7XQ8 - chains v and A of the 6 polymer chains in the assembly; structure by electron microscopy, 3.30 A resolution.

# Chain v
Protein: Chimera of Heavy chain of VRC01 antibody Fab and Isoform 2 of Immunoglobulin heavy constant mu
From: Homo sapiens
UniProtKB: P01871-2 (IGHM-2_HUMAN); residues 124-597 here correspond to UniProt positions 1-474 (UniProt number = residue number - 123)
Chain sequence (614 residues; row label = number of the first residue in the row; a row labelled like 92A-92C holds insertion residues (92A, then the next letters in order); numbers below 1 keep their minus sign (Met-8 is residue -8)):
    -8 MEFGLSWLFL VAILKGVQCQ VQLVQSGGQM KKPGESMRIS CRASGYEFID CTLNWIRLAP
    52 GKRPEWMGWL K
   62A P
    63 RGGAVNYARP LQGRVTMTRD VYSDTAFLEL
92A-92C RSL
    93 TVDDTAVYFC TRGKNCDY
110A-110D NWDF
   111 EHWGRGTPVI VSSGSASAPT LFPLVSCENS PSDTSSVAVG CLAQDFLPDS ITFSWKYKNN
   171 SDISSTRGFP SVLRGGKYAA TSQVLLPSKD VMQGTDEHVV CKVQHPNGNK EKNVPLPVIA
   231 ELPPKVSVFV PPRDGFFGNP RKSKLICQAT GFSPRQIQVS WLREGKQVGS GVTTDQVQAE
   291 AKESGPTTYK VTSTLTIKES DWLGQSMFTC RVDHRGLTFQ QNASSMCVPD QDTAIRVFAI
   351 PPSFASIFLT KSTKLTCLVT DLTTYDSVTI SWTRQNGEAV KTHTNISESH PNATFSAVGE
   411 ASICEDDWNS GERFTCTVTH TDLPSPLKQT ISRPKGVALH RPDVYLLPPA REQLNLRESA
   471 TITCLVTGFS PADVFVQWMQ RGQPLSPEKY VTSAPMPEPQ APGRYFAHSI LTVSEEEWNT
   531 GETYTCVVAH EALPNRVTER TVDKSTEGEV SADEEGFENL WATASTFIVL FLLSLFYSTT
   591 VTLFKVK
Disordered / not traced: -8 to 10
Cystine bridges: Cys257-Cys320, Cys367-Cys426, Cys474-Cys536
Glycans and other covalent adducts: N-acetylglucosamine (NAG) linked to Asn395, Asn402
Small-molecule neighbours: N-acetylglucosamine (NAG; 2-acetamido-2-deoxy-beta-D-glucopyranose): Glu274, Gly275, Met317, Thr319, Gln330, Asn332

# Chain A
Protein: B-cell antigen receptor complex-associated protein alpha chain
From: Homo sapiens
UniProtKB: P11912 (CD79A_HUMAN); residues 1-226 here = UniProt positions 1-226
Chain sequence (257 residues; row label = number of the first residue in the row):
     1 MPGGPGVLQA LPATIFLLFL LSAVYLGPGC QALWMHKVPA SLMVSLGEDA HFQCPHNSSN
    61 NANVTWWRVL HGNYTWPPEF LGPGEDPNGT LIIQNVNKSH GGIYVCRVQE GNESYQQSCG
   121 TYLRVRQPPP RPFLDMGEGT KNRIITAEGI ILLFCAVVPG TLLLFRKRWQ NEKLGLDAGD
   181 EYEDENLYEG LNLDDCSMYE DISRGLQGTY QDVGSLNIGD VQLEKPAAAW SHPQFEKGGG
   241 SGGGSGGSAW SHPQFEK
Disordered / not traced: 1-32, 172-257
Cystine bridges: Cys54-Cys106
Glycans and other covalent adducts: N-acetylglucosamine (NAG) linked to Asn57, Asn63, Asn73, Asn88, Asn97, Asn112
Sequence notes: expression tag (227-257)
Swiss-Prot annotation at these positions:
  - site: Tyr210 (Required for binding to BLNK)
  - modified residue: Tyr188 (Phosphotyrosine), Tyr199 (Phosphotyrosine), Arg204 (Asymmetric dimethylarginine), Tyr210 (Phosphotyrosine)
  - glycosylation (N-linked (GlcNAc...) asparagine): Asn57, Asn63, Asn73, Asn88, Asn97, Asn112
  - mutagenesis: Leu152 (L152W: Blocks IgM BCR assembly), Ala156 (A156W: Blocks IgM BCR assembly), Ser197 (S197A: Increased phosphorylation of Y-188; when associated with A-203 and V-209), Ser203 (S203A: Increased phosphorylation of Y-188; when associated with A-197 and V-209), Thr209 (T209V: Increased phosphorylation of Y-188; when associated with A-197 and A-203)

# Interface between chain v and chain A
Pairs across the interface (39; chain v residue first):
  Phe358(v) - Trp76(A)  hydrophobic
  Phe358(v) - Pro77(A)  hydrophobic
  Leu359(v) - Thr75(A)
  Phe485(v) - Trp76(A)
  Gln487(v) - Thr75(A)
  Met489(v) - Asn73(A)
  Gly492(v) - His71(A)
  Gly492(v) - Gly72(A)
  Gly492(v) - Asn73(A)  hydrogen bond (backbone-backbone)
  Gln493(v) - Asn73(A)  hydrogen bond
  Pro494(v) - Asn73(A)
  Ala539(v) - Trp76(A)  hydrophobic
  Asn545(v) - Glu79(A)  hydrogen bond
  Arg546(v) - Trp76(A)
  Glu549(v) - Leu70(A)
  Glu549(v) - His71(A)
  Glu564(v) - Glu138(A)
  Glu565(v) - Glu138(A)
  Gly566(v) - Glu138(A)
  Gly566(v) - Asn142(A)
  Asn569(v) - Gly139(A)
  Asn569(v) - Asn142(A)
  Asn569(v) - Arg143(A)
  Leu570(v) - Asn142(A)
  Thr573(v) - Asn142(A)
  Thr573(v) - Thr146(A)  hydrogen bond
  Thr576(v) - Thr146(A)
  Thr576(v) - Ile150(A)
  Phe577(v) - Ile145(A)  hydrophobic
  Leu580(v) - Ile150(A)  hydrophobic
  Tyr587(v) - Ala156(A)
  Tyr587(v) - Val157(A)  hydrogen bond (side chain-backbone)
  Tyr587(v) - Gly160(A)
  Tyr587(v) - Thr161(A)  hydrogen bond
  Phe594(v) - Leu164(A)  hydrophobic
  Phe594(v) - Phe165(A)  hydrophobic
  Val596(v) - Lys167(A)
  Val596(v) - Arg168(A)
  Lys597(v) - Asn171(A)  hydrogen bond (backbone-side chain)
Other interface residues (no listed pair), chain v (32 interface residues in all): Phe354, Thr535, Val537, Val547, Ser584, Val591, Lys595
Other interface residues (no listed pair), chain A (26 interface residues in all): Gly149, Leu153

# Summary
Chain v and chain A form an interface of 32 and 26 residues respectively; the contacts include 7 hydrogen
bonds. Polar contacts include Gln493(v)-Asn73(A), Asn545(v)-Glu79(A) and Thr573(v)-Thr146(A). Chain v binds
N-acetylglucosamine. N-acetylglucosamine is covalently linked to Asn395(v) and Asn402(v).
Here chain v is Chimera of Heavy chain of VRC01 antibody Fab and Isoform 2 of Immunoglobulin heavy constant mu
and chain A is B-cell antigen receptor complex-associated protein alpha chain, both from Homo sapiens. Entry
7XQ8 (Structure of human B-cell antigen receptor of the IgM isotype) was determined by electron microscopy.
